PDB entry 3PVU | X-ray diffraction, 2.48 A resolution | chains A and B of the 3 polymer chains in the assembly

== Chain A ==
Protein: Beta-adrenergic receptor kinase 1
Source organism: Bos taurus
Notes: EC 2.7.11.15
UniProtKB: P21146 (ARBK1_BOVIN); numbering as in UniProt (aligned over 1-689)
Chain sequence (695 residues; row label = number of the first residue in the row):
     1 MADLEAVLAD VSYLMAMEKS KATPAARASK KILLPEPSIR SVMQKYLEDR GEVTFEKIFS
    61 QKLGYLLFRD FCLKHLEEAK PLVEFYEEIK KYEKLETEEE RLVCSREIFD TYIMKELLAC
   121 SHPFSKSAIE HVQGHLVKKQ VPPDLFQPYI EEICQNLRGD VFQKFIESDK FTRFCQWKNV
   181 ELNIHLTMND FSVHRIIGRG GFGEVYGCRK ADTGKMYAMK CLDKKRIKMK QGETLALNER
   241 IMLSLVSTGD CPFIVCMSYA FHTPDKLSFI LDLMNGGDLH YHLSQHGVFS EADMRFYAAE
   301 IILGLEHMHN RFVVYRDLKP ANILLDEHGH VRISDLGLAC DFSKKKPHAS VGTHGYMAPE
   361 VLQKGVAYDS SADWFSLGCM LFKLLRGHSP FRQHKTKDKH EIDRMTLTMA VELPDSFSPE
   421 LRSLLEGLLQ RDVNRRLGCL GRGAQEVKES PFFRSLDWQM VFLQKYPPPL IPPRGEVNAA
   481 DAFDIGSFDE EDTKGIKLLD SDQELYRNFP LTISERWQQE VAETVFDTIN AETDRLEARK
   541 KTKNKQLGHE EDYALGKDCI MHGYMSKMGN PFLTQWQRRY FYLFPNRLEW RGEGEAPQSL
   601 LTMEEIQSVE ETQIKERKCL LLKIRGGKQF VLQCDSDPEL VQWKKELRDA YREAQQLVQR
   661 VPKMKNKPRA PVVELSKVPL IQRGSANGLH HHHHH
Unresolved in the structure: 1-29, 476-499, 570-575, 669-695
Differences from the reference sequence: engineered mutation A670 (Ser in P21146); expression tag (690-695)
Ligand contacts: QRW (3-({[4-methyl-5-(pyridin-4-yl)-4H-1,2,4-triazol-3-yl]methyl}amino)-N-[2-(trifluoromethyl)benzyl]benzamide): I197, G198, R199, G200, G201, F202, G203, E204, V205, A218, K220, L222, L235, E239, V255, L271, D272, M274, L324, S334, D335, G337, L338
What the authors report for this chain:
  - binding site for QRW: I197, G201, F202, G203, V205, K220, L235, E239, L271, M274, S334, D335, G337, L338
  - conformationally variable residues (side-chain flip): I196, I197, L235
  - mutagenesis - I197L, Y206S: unchanged binding to QRW
  - mutagenesis - L235G (2- to 3-fold): decreased binding to QRW
  - mutagenesis - I196V: abolished expression
  - mutagenesis - I197L, Y206S, L235G: unchanged binding to balanol
  - mutagenesis - L271M (10-fold): increased binding to balanol
  - mutagenesis - I197L: unchanged stability
  - mutagenesis - Y206S, L235G, L271M: decreased stability

== Chain B ==
Protein: Guanine nucleotide-binding protein G(I)/G(S)/G(T) subunit beta-1
Source organism: Bos taurus
UniProtKB: P62871 (GBB1_BOVIN); numbering as in UniProt (aligned over 1-340)
Chain sequence (340 residues; row label = number of the first residue in the row):
     1 MSELDQLRQE AEQLKNQIRD ARKACADATL SQITNNIDPV GRIQMRTRRT LRGHLAKIYA
    61 MHWGTDSRLL VSASQDGKLI IWDSYTTNKV HAIPLRSSWV MTCAYAPSGN YVACGGLDNI
   121 CSIYNLKTRE GNVRVSRELA GHTGYLSCCR FLDDNQIVTS SGDTTCALWD IETGQQTTTF
   181 TGHTGDVMSL SLAPDTRLFV SGACDASAKL WDVREGMCRQ TFTGHESDIN AICFFPNGNA
   241 FATGSDDATC RLFDLRADQE LMTYSHDNII CGITSVSFSK SGRLLLAGYD DFNCNVWDAL
   301 KADRAGVLAG HDNRVSCLGV TDDGMAVATG SWDSFLKIWN
Unresolved in the structure: 1
Swiss-Prot annotation at these positions:
  - modified residue: S2 (N-acetylserine), H266 (Phosphohistidine)

== How chain A and chain B interact ==
Contacting residue pairs (44):
  Y553(A) with K78(B), hydrogen bond
  K557(A) with P94(B); L95(B); R96(B)
  D558(A) with R96(B), hydrogen bond (backbone-backbone); S97(B); S98(B), hydrogen bond
  F584(A) with S98(B)
  P585(A) with S98(B); W99(B)
  N586(A) with Q75(B), hydrogen bond (side chain-backbone); S98(B); W99(B)
  R587(A) with Q75(B); D76(B), hydrogen bond (side chain-backbone); S98(B), hydrogen bond
  E589(A) with D76(B)
  P597(A) with L55(B)
  Q598(A) with L55(B)
  L600(A) with L55(B), hydrophobic
  T602(A) with Q75(B)
  E604(A) with K57(B), salt bridge; Q75(B), hydrogen bond
  A654(A) with W99(B), hydrophobic
  L657(A) with W99(B), hydrophobic; L117(B), hydrophobic
  V661(A) with M101(B), hydrophobic; L117(B), hydrophobic
  P662(A) with Y145(B); M188(B), hydrophobic
  K663(A) with Y59(B); M101(B), hydrogen bond (side chain-backbone); S147(B); M188(B); R314(B), hydrogen bond (backbone-side chain)
  M664(A) with Y59(B), hydrophobic; W99(B); V100(B); M101(B), hydrophobic; W332(B)
  K665(A) with R314(B), hydrogen bond (backbone-side chain); W332(B)
  N666(A) with W332(B)
  K667(A) with D246(B), salt bridge
Interface residues without a listed pair, chain A (25 interface residues in all): G556, S599, V658
Interface residues without a listed pair, chain B (29 interface residues in all): A56, A60, G77, D186, C204, D228, N230, D290

== In short ==
25 residues of chain A face 29 of chain B across their interface, with 10 hydrogen bonds and 2 salt bridges.
Polar pairs include E604(A)-K57(B), K667(A)-D246(B) and Y553(A)-K78(B). From the paper: a binding site for QRW
at I197(A), G201(A) and F202(A) among others; Y206S, L235G and L271M of chain A reduce stability; 5
substitutions were tested in all.
Here chain A is Beta-adrenergic receptor kinase 1 and chain B is Guanine nucleotide-binding protein
G(I)/G(S)/G(T) subunit beta-1, both from Bos taurus. Entry 3PVU (Bovine GRK2 in complex with Gbetagamma
subunits and a selective kinase inhibitor (CMPD101)) was determined by X-ray diffraction together with 3PSC
and 3PVW from the same study.
